6STK - chains A and B; structure by X-ray diffraction, 1.52 A resolution.

[Chain A (and B)]
Protein: C-C motif chemokine 5
Organism: Homo sapiens
Notes: chain B of this document is another copy of the same molecule, construct and numbering; everything in this record applies to it too
UniProtKB: P13501 (CCL5_HUMAN); residues 1-68 here correspond to UniProt positions 24-91 (UniProt number = residue number + 23)
Amino-acid sequence (68 residues; numbered 1 to 68; the number before each row is that of its first residue):
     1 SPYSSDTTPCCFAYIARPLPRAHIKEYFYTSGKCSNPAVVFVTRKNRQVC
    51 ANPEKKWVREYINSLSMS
Not modelled in the structure: 1-2, 68 (chain B: 1-2, 67-68)
Construct notes: engineered mutation Ser-66 (Glu89 in P13501)
Cystine bridges: Cys-10/Cys-34, Cys-11/Cys-50
Reported in the primary citation:
  - self-association interface (contacts with another copy of this molecule): Ser-4 to Ile-15, Ser-31 to Cys-34, Arg-47 to Cys-50

[How chain A and chain B interact]
Pairs across the interface (42):
  Tyr-3(A) / Ala-13(B)
  Ser-4(A) / Ala-13(B)
  Ser-5(A) / Ala-13(B)
  Ser-5(A) / Tyr-14(B)
  Ser-5(A) / Ile-15(B)
  Ser-5(A) / Val-49(B)
  Ser-5(A) / Cys-50(B)  hydrogen bond (backbone-backbone)
  Asp-6(A) / Arg-47(B)  salt bridge
  Asp-6(A) / Gln-48(B)
  Asp-6(A) / Cys-50(B)
  Thr-7(A) / Pro-9(B)
  Thr-7(A) / Cys-10(B)
  Thr-7(A) / Cys-11(B)
  Thr-7(A) / Val-40(B)
  Thr-7(A) / Gln-48(B)  hydrogen bond
  Thr-7(A) / Cys-50(B)
  Thr-8(A) / Thr-8(B)
  Thr-8(A) / Pro-9(B)
  Thr-8(A) / Cys-10(B)  hydrogen bond (backbone-backbone)
  Thr-8(A) / Phe-12(B)
  Pro-9(A) / Thr-7(B)
  Pro-9(A) / Thr-8(B)
  Cys-10(A) / Thr-7(B)
  Cys-10(A) / Thr-8(B)  hydrogen bond (backbone-backbone)
  Cys-10(A) / Cys-10(B)  hydrophobic
  Phe-12(A) / Thr-8(B)
  Phe-12(A) / Cys-10(B)  hydrophobic
  Phe-12(A) / Lys-33(B)
  Phe-12(A) / Cys-34(B)
  Ala-13(A) / Tyr-3(B)
  Ala-13(A) / Ser-4(B)
  Ala-13(A) / Ser-5(B)
  Tyr-14(A) / Ser-5(B)
  Ile-15(A) / Ser-5(B)
  Lys-33(A) / Phe-12(B)
  Cys-34(A) / Phe-12(B)
  Val-40(A) / Thr-7(B)
  Arg-47(A) / Asp-6(B)  salt bridge
  Val-49(A) / Ser-5(B)
  Cys-50(A) / Ser-5(B)  hydrogen bond (backbone-backbone)
  Cys-50(A) / Asp-6(B)
  Cys-50(A) / Thr-7(B)
Interface residues without a listed pair, chain A (21 interface residues in all): Cys-11, Ser-35, Gln-48
Interface residues without a listed pair, chain B (21 interface residues in all): Ser-35

[Overview]
Chain A and chain B each contribute 21 residues to their interface, with 5 hydrogen bonds and 2 salt bridges.
Among the polar pairs are Asp-6(A)/Arg-47(B), Thr-7(A)/Gln-48(B) and Ser-5(A)/Cys-50(B). The paper reports a
self-association interface involving Ser-4(A), Ser-31(A) and Arg-47(A).
Both chains are C-C motif chemokine 5 (Homo sapiens). Entry 6STK (Crystal structure of the CC-chemokine 5
(CCL5) E66S mutation) was determined by X-ray diffraction, deposited together with 6ST4 and 6STE.
